9CV7 - chains B and L of the 5 polymer chains in the assembly; structure by electron microscopy, 3.80 A resolution.

Chain B:
Molecule: ZM233 NFL TD CC3+ gp140
Organism: Human immunodeficiency virus 1
Chain sequence (661 residues; each row starts with the number of its first residue; note: 54 numbers in that range are skipped by the numbering (no residue carries them; nothing is unmodelled there); a row labelled like 184A-184F holds insertion residues (184A, then the next letters in order)):
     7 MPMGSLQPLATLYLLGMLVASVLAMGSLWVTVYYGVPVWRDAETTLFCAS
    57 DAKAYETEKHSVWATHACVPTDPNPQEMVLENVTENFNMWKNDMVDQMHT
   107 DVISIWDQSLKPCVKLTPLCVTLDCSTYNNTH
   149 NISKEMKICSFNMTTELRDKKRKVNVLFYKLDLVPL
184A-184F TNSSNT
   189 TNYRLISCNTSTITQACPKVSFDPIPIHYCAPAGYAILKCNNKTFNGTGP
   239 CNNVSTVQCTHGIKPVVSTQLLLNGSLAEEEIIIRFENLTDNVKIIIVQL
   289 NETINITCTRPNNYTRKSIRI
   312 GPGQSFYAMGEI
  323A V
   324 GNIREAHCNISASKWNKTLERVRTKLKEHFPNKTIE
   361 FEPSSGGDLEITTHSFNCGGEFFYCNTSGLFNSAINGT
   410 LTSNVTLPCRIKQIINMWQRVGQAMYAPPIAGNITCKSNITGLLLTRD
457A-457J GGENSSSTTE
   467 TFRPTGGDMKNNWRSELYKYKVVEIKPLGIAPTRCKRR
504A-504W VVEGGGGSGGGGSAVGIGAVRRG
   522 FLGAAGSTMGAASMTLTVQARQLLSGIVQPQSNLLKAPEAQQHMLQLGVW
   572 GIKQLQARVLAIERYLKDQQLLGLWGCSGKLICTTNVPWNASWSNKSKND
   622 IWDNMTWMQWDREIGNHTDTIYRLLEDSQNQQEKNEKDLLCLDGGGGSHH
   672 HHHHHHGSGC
Unresolved in the structure: 7-30, 184A-184F, 457A-457J, 504A-504W, 547-569, 664-681
Cystine bridges: Cys-54/Cys-74, Cys-119/Cys-205, Cys-126/Cys-196, Cys-131/Cys-157, Cys-218/Cys-247, Cys-228/Cys-239, Cys-296/Cys-331, Cys-378/Cys-445, Cys-385/Cys-418, Cys-598/Cys-604
Covalent attachments: N-acetylglucosamine (NAG) linked to Asn-160, Asn-197, Asn-229, Asn-230, Asn-234, Asn-262, Asn-289, Asn-301, Asn-332, Asn-386, Asn-448, Asn-611

Chain L:
Molecule: LJF-085 light chain Fv
Organism: Macaca mulatta
Chain sequence (107 residues; each row starts with the number of its first residue):
     1 DIQMTQSPSSLSASVGDTVTITCQARHAVGKNLNWYQQKPGRGPQLLIYM
    51 ASSRHSGVPSRFRGSGSGREFTLTINNLQPEDFATYSCQQGYTYPWTFGQ
   101 GTKVEMK
Unresolved in the structure: 107
Cystine bridges: Cys-23/Cys-88

Interface between chain B and chain L:
Pairs across the interface - 5 pairs, chain B then chain L:
  Tyr-61(B) / Arg-54(L)  hydrogen bond (backbone-side chain)
  Tyr-61(B) / Ser-60(L)
  Glu-64(B) / Ser-53(L)
  Glu-64(B) / Arg-54(L)  hydrogen bond (side chain-backbone)
  Lys-65(B) / Arg-54(L)
Interface residues without a listed pair, chain B (4 interface residues in all): His-66
Interface residues without a listed pair, chain L (5 interface residues in all): Tyr-49, Pro-59

Overview:
The interface between chain B and chain L involves 4 residues on one side and 5 on the other, with 2 hydrogen
bonds. Among the polar pairs are Tyr-61(B)/Arg-54(L) and Glu-64(B)/Arg-54(L). Covalently linked
N-acetylglucosamine: at Asn-160(B), Asn-197(B), Asn-229(B), Asn-230(B), Asn-234(B) and Asn-262(B) and 6 more.
Chain B is ZM233 NFL TD CC3+ gp140 (Human immunodeficiency virus 1) and chain L is LJF-085 light chain Fv
(Macaca mulatta); the structure, LJF-085 Fab in complex with HIV Env ZM233 NFL TD CC3+ trimer, was determined
by electron microscopy (same publication as 9DMF, 9CU5 and 9CU6).
